PDB entry 5UP9 | X-ray diffraction, 2.45 A resolution | chains A and B of the 6 polymer chains in the assembly

== Chain A (and B) ==
Protein: Ferritin heavy chain
From: Homo sapiens
Notes: EC 1.16.3.1; chain B of this document is another copy of the same molecule, construct and numbering; everything in this record applies to it too
Reference sequence: P02794 (FRIH_HUMAN); residues 1-182 here correspond to UniProt positions 2-183 (UniProt number = residue number + 1)
Chain sequence (182 residues; row label = number of the first residue in the row):
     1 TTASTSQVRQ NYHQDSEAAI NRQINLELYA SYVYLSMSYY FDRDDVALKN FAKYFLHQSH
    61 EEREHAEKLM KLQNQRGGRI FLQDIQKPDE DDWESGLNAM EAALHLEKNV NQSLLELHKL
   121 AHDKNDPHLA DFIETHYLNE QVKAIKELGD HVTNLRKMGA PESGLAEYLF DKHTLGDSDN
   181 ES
Not modelled in the structure: 1-4, 177-182 (chain B: 1-3, 178-182)
Construct notes: engineered mutation Q86 (Lys87 in P02794), E90 (Cys91 in P02794), A102 (Cys103 in P02794), H122 (Thr123 in P02794), A130 (Cys131 in P02794)
Ion coordination: Zn2+ site 1: E27, E62, H65; Zn2+ site 2: E62, E107; Zn2+ site 3: H122 (together with 2,2'-(1,4-phenylene)bis(N-hydroxyacetamide)) (shared with H122(B) of chain B; 1 residue of chain F); Zn2+ site 4: E134 (shared with E134(B) of chain B; 1 residue of chain F); Zn2+ site 5: H173 (shared with 1 residue of chain E; 1 residue of chain F)
Curated features (UniProtKB/Swiss-Prot):
  - binding site (Fe cation): E27, E62, H65, E107, Q141
  - site: R22 (Essential for association with cargo receptor NCOA4)
  - modified residue: T1 (N-acetylthreonine), S178 (Phosphoserine), S182 (Phosphoserine)

== How chain A and chain B interact ==
Contacting residue pairs - 63 pairs, chain A then chain B:
  S6(A) - D44(B)  hydrogen bond
  Q7(A) - D44(B)  hydrogen bond
  V8(A) - D44(B)
  L28(A) - Y32(B)
  Y32(A) - L28(B)
  Y32(A) - L82(B)
  Y32(A) - Q83(B)  hydrogen bond (side chain-backbone)
  Y32(A) - I85(B)
  L35(A) - R63(B)
  L35(A) - E67(B)
  L35(A) - M70(B)  hydrophobic
  S36(A) - L82(B)
  Y39(A) - E67(B)  hydrogen bond (side chain-backbone)
  Y39(A) - M70(B)  hydrophobic
  Y39(A) - K71(B)
  Y39(A) - N74(B)  hydrogen bond (backbone-side chain)
  Y39(A) - I80(B)  hydrophobic
  D42(A) - N74(B)  hydrogen bond
  R43(A) - N74(B)
  R43(A) - R79(B)
  D44(A) - S6(B)  hydrogen bond
  D44(A) - Q7(B)  hydrogen bond
  D44(A) - V8(B)
  D44(A) - R79(B)  salt bridge
  D45(A) - R79(B)  salt bridge
  L56(A) - E67(B)
  S59(A) - R63(B)  hydrogen bond
  H60(A) - R63(B)
  H60(A) - E67(B)  salt bridge
  R63(A) - S31(B)
  R63(A) - L35(B)
  R63(A) - S59(B)  hydrogen bond
  E67(A) - L35(B)
  E67(A) - Y39(B)  hydrogen bond (backbone-side chain)
  E67(A) - L56(B)
  E67(A) - H60(B)  salt bridge
  M70(A) - L35(B)  hydrophobic
  M70(A) - Y39(B)  hydrophobic
  K71(A) - Y39(B)
  N74(A) - Y39(B)  hydrogen bond (side chain-backbone)
  N74(A) - D42(B)  hydrogen bond
  N74(A) - R43(B)
  R79(A) - R43(B)
  R79(A) - D44(B)  salt bridge
  R79(A) - D45(B)  salt bridge
  I80(A) - Y39(B)  hydrophobic
  F81(A) - D91(B)
  L82(A) - Y32(B)
  L82(A) - S36(B)
  L82(A) - K87(B)
  Q83(A) - Y32(B)  hydrogen bond (backbone-side chain)
  Q83(A) - K87(B)
  D84(A) - I85(B)
  D84(A) - Q86(B)
  D84(A) - K87(B)  hydrogen bond (side chain-backbone)
  I85(A) - Y32(B)  hydrophobic
  I85(A) - D84(B)
  I85(A) - I85(B)  hydrogen bond (backbone-backbone)
  Q86(A) - D84(B)
  K87(A) - L82(B)
  K87(A) - Q83(B)
  K87(A) - D84(B)  hydrogen bond (backbone-side chain)
  D91(A) - F81(B)
Also at the interface, not in a pair above, chain A (33 interface residues in all): N25, S31, G77
Also at the interface, not in a pair above, chain B (34 interface residues in all): N25, G77, P88

== In short ==
33 residues of chain A and 34 residues of chain B are in contact, with 17 hydrogen bonds and 6 salt bridges.
Among the polar pairs are D44(A)-R79(B), D45(A)-R79(B) and H60(A)-E67(B). From UniProt: 5 Fe cation-binding
residues on chain A.
Both chains are Ferritin heavy chain (Homo sapiens). Entry 5UP9 (Crystal Structure of Zn-bound Human
Heavy-Chain ferritin variant 122H-delta C-star with para-xylenedihydroxamate) was determined by X-ray
diffraction (same publication as 5UP7, 5UP8 and 5VTD).
